PDB entry 7UQI | electron microscopy, 3.80 A resolution | chains A and F of the 9 polymer chains in the assembly

Chain A:
Protein: ATPase histone chaperone YTA7
Organism: Saccharomyces cerevisiae
Notes: EC 3.6.1.-
Reference sequence: P40340 (ATAD2_YEAST); residues 2-1380 here correspond to UniProt positions 1-1379 (UniProt number = residue number - 1)
Sequence (1416 residues; each row starts with the number of its first residue; numbers below 1 keep their minus sign (His-35 is residue -35)):
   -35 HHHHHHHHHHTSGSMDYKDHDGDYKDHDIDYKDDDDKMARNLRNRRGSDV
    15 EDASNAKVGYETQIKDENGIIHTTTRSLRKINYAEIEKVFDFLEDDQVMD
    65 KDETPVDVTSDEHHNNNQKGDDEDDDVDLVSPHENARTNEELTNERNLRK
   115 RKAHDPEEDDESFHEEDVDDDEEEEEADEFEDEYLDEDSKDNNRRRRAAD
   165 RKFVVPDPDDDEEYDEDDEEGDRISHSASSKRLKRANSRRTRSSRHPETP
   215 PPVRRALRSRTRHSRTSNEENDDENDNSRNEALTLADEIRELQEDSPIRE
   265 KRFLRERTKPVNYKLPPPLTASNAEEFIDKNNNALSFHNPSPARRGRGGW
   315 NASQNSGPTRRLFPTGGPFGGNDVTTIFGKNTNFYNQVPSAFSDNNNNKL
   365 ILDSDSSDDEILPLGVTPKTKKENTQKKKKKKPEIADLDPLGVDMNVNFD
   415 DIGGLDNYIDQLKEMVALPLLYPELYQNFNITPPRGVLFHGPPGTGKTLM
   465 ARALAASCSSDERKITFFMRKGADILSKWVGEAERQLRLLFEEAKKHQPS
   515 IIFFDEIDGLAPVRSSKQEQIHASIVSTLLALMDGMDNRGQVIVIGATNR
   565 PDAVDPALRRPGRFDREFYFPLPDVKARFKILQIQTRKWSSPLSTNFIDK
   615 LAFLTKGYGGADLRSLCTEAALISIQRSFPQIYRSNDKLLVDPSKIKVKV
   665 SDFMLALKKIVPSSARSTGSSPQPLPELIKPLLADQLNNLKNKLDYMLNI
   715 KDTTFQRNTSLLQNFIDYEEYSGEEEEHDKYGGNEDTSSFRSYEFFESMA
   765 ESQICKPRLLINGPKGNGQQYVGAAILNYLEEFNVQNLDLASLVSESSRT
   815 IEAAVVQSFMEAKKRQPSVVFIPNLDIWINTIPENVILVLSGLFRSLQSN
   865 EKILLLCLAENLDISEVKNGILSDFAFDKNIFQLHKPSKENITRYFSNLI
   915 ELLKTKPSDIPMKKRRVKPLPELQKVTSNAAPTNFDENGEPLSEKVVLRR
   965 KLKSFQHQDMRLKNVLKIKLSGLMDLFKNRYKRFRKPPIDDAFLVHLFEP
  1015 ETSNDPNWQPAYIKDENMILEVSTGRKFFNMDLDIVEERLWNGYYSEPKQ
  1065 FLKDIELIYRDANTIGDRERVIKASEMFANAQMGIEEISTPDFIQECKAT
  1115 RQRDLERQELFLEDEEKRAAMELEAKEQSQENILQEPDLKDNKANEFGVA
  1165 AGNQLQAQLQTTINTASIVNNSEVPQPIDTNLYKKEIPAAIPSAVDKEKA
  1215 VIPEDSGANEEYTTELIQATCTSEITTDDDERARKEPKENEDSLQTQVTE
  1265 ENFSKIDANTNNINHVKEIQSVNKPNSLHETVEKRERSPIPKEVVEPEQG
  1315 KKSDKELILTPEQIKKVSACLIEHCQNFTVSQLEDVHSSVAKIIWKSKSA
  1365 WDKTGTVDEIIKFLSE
Unresolved in the structure: -35 to 409, 736-751, 941-1318, 1380
Construct notes: expression tag (-35 to 1)
Residues lining bound ligands:
  - ADP (adenosine-5'-diphosphate), molecule 1: Asp415, Ile416, Gly417, Leu419, Pro456, Pro457, Gly458, Thr459, Gly460, Lys461, Thr462, Leu463, Ile595, Gln599, Gly624, Ala625, Arg628
  - ADP, molecule 2: Met550, Arg574, Arg577
UniProt features mapped onto this chain:
  - binding site (ATP): Gly455 to Thr462
  - modified residue: Ala3 (N-acetylalanine), Ser12 (Phosphoserine), Ser18 (Phosphoserine), Ser95 (Phosphoserine), Thr213 (Phosphothreonine), Thr230 (Phosphothreonine), Ser242 (Phosphoserine), Ser260 (Phosphoserine), Ser286 (Phosphoserine), Ser368 (Phosphoserine), Ser370 (Phosphoserine), Ser371 (Phosphoserine), Ser736 (Phosphoserine), Ser1143 (Phosphoserine), Ser1257 (Phosphoserine)

Chain F:
Protein: ATPase histone chaperone YTA7
Organism: Saccharomyces cerevisiae
Notes: EC 3.6.1.-
Reference sequence: P40340 (ATAD2_YEAST); residues 1-1379 here = UniProt positions 1-1379
Sequence (1416 residues; row label = number of the first residue in the row; numbers below 1 keep their minus sign (His-36 is residue -36)):
   -36 HHHHHHHHHHTSGSMDYKDHDGDYKDHDIDYKDDDDKMARNLRNRRGSDV
    14 EDASNAKVGYETQIKDENGIIHTTTRSLRKINYAEIEKVFDFLEDDQVMD
    64 KDETPVDVTSDEHHNNNQKGDDEDDDVDLVSPHENARTNEELTNERNLRK
   114 RKAHDPEEDDESFHEEDVDDDEEEEEADEFEDEYLDEDSKDNNRRRRAAD
   164 RKFVVPDPDDDEEYDEDDEEGDRISHSASSKRLKRANSRRTRSSRHPETP
   214 PPVRRALRSRTRHSRTSNEENDDENDNSRNEALTLADEIRELQEDSPIRE
   264 KRFLRERTKPVNYKLPPPLTASNAEEFIDKNNNALSFHNPSPARRGRGGW
   314 NASQNSGPTRRLFPTGGPFGGNDVTTIFGKNTNFYNQVPSAFSDNNNNKL
   364 ILDSDSSDDEILPLGVTPKTKKENTQKKKKKKPEIADLDPLGVDMNVNFD
   414 DIGGLDNYIDQLKEMVALPLLYPELYQNFNITPPRGVLFHGPPGTGKTLM
   464 ARALAASCSSDERKITFFMRKGADILSKWVGEAERQLRLLFEEAKKHQPS
   514 IIFFDEIDGLAPVRSSKQEQIHASIVSTLLALMDGMDNRGQVIVIGATNR
   564 PDAVDPALRRPGRFDREFYFPLPDVKARFKILQIQTRKWSSPLSTNFIDK
   614 LAFLTKGYGGADLRSLCTEAALISIQRSFPQIYRSNDKLLVDPSKIKVKV
   664 SDFMLALKKIVPSSARSTGSSPQPLPELIKPLLADQLNNLKNKLDYMLNI
   714 KDTTFQRNTSLLQNFIDYEEYSGEEEEHDKYGGNEDTSSFRSYEFFESMA
   764 ESQICKPRLLINGPKGNGQQYVGAAILNYLEEFNVQNLDLASLVSESSRT
   814 IEAAVVQSFMEAKKRQPSVVFIPNLDIWINTIPENVILVLSGLFRSLQSN
   864 EKILLLCLAENLDISEVKNGILSDFAFDKNIFQLHKPSKENITRYFSNLI
   914 ELLKTKPSDIPMKKRRVKPLPELQKVTSNAAPTNFDENGEPLSEKVVLRR
   964 KLKSFQHQDMRLKNVLKIKLSGLMDLFKNRYKRFRKPPIDDAFLVHLFEP
  1014 ETSNDPNWQPAYIKDENMILEVSTGRKFFNMDLDIVEERLWNGYYSEPKQ
  1064 FLKDIELIYRDANTIGDRERVIKASEMFANAQMGIEEISTPDFIQECKAT
  1114 RQRDLERQELFLEDEEKRAAMELEAKEQSQENILQEPDLKDNKANEFGVA
  1164 AGNQLQAQLQTTINTASIVNNSEVPQPIDTNLYKKEIPAAIPSAVDKEKA
  1214 VIPEDSGANEEYTTELIQATCTSEITTDDDERARKEPKENEDSLQTQVTE
  1264 ENFSKIDANTNNINHVKEIQSVNKPNSLHETVEKRERSPIPKEVVEPEQG
  1314 KKSDKELILTPEQIKKVSACLIEHCQNFTVSQLEDVHSSVAKIIWKSKSA
  1364 WDKTGTVDEIIKFLSE
Unresolved in the structure: -36 to 406, 527-537, 735-750, 940-1317, 1379
Construct notes: expression tag (-36 to 0)
UniProt features mapped onto this chain:
  - binding site (ATP): Gly454 to Thr461
  - modified residue: Ala2 (N-acetylalanine), Ser11 (Phosphoserine), Ser17 (Phosphoserine), Ser94 (Phosphoserine), Thr212 (Phosphothreonine), Thr229 (Phosphothreonine), Ser241 (Phosphoserine), Ser259 (Phosphoserine), Ser285 (Phosphoserine), Ser367 (Phosphoserine), Ser369 (Phosphoserine), Ser370 (Phosphoserine), Ser735 (Phosphoserine), Ser1142 (Phosphoserine), Ser1256 (Phosphoserine)

How chain A and chain F interact:
Contacting residue pairs (116):
  Lys485(A) with Arg573(F)
  Lys492(A) with Val526(F)
  Lys602(A) with Asn441(F); Asn443(F)
  Trp603(A) with Asn441(F); Phe442(F)
  Ser604(A) with Asn441(F)
  Lys614(A) with Phe753(F)
  Leu618(A) with Glu757(F)
  Thr632(A) with Ile444(F)
  Ala635(A) with Phe442(F), hydrophobic
  Leu636(A) with Glu427(F); Met428(F), hydrophobic; Ile444(F), hydrophobic
  Ile637(A) with Leu724(F), hydrophobic; Phe728(F), hydrophobic
  Ile639(A) with Leu438(F), hydrophobic
  Gln640(A) with Glu427(F), hydrogen bond; Phe728(F)
  Arg641(A) with Phe728(F)
  Ile646(A) with Leu431(F), hydrophobic
  Tyr647(A) with Lys426(F), hydrogen bond (backbone-side chain); Glu427(F), hydrogen bond; Tyr439(F); Leu725(F), hydrophobic
  Arg648(A) with Asp423(F), salt bridge; Lys426(F); Leu725(F); Ile729(F)
  Asn650(A) with Asn411(F); Ser470(F); Cys471(F), hydrogen bond (side chain-backbone)
  Asp651(A) with Cys471(F)
  Lys652(A) with Asp474(F); Glu475(F)
  Leu653(A) with Leu434(F); Tyr435(F)
  Leu654(A) with Tyr435(F), hydrogen bond (backbone-side chain)
  Asp656(A) with Tyr435(F); Leu438(F)
  Ser658(A) with Leu438(F)
  Ile660(A) with Leu438(F), hydrophobic
  Val664(A) with Ser752(F)
  Met668(A) with Tyr756(F), hydrophobic
  Leu669(A) with Tyr756(F)
  Lys672(A) with Gln719(F); Tyr756(F)
  Val675(A) with Lys827(F)
  Ala679(A) with Lys826(F)
  Arg680(A) with Gln820(F), hydrogen bond; Met823(F); Glu824(F), salt bridge; Lys827(F)
  Thr682(A) with Met823(F); Leu856(F)
  Gly683(A) with Lys826(F)
  Gln687(A) with Gln861(F), hydrogen bond
  Leu692(A) with Ser761(F); Ser765(F)
  Lys779(A) with Arg858(F)
  Gln784(A) with Arg858(F); Ser859(F); Leu860(F), hydrogen bond (side chain-backbone)
  Tyr785(A) with Gln861(F); Ser862(F), hydrogen bond (side chain-backbone)
  Leu804(A) with Val852(F), hydrophobic
  Ala805(A) with Val819(F), hydrophobic; Leu856(F), hydrophobic
  Val808(A) with Ala816(F); Val819(F), hydrophobic
  Ser809(A) with Ala816(F)
  Asn838(A) with Gly855(F), hydrogen bond (side chain-backbone); Ser859(F), hydrogen bond
  Asp840(A) with Arg858(F), salt bridge
  Ile841(A) with Leu851(F); Gly855(F); Arg858(F)
  Asn844(A) with Leu851(F)
  Thr845(A) with Asn848(F), hydrogen bond; Leu851(F)
  Glu874(A) with Arg858(F), salt bridge
  Asn912(A) with Phe758(F); Met762(F)
  Leu913(A) with Met762(F)
  Leu916(A) with Phe758(F), hydrophobic; Phe759(F), hydrophobic; Met762(F), hydrophobic
  Ser922(A) with Tyr734(F), hydrogen bond (backbone-side chain)
  Asp923(A) with Phe759(F)
  Ile924(A) with Phe759(F), hydrophobic
  Pro925(A) with Tyr734(F), hydrophobic; Phe759(F)
  Met926(A) with Glu733(F)
  Lys927(A) with Tyr731(F); Glu733(F)
  Lys928(A) with Tyr731(F); Glu733(F), hydrogen bond (backbone-side chain)
  Arg929(A) with Asp730(F), hydrogen bond (side chain-backbone)
  Arg930(A) with Phe728(F); Ile729(F), hydrogen bond (side chain-backbone); Asp730(F), hydrogen bond (backbone-backbone); Glu732(F), salt bridge
  Glu1348(A) with Cys768(F); Ser862(F), hydrogen bond
  Asp1349(A) with Cys768(F)
  His1351(A) with Met762(F); Ser765(F), hydrogen bond
  Ser1352(A) with Ser765(F), hydrogen bond (side chain-backbone); Gln766(F), hydrogen bond (side chain-backbone); Ile767(F); Cys768(F)
  Ala1355(A) with Gln766(F)
  Lys1356(A) with Tyr709(F), hydrogen bond (side chain-backbone); Gln766(F)
  Trp1359(A) with Phe759(F), hydrophobic; Gln766(F)
Interface residues without a listed pair, chain A (84 interface residues in all): Gln599, Phe643, Pro644, Ser649, Val655, Val662, Lys673, Ser681, Ser684, Pro690, Ser811, Glu915, Ser1345, Ser1353, Ile1357, Lys1362
Interface residues without a listed pair, chain F (75 interface residues in all): Ile422, Glu437, Arg476, Met710, Asn712, Thr717, Phe718, Asn721, Arg754, Glu760, Lys769, Arg812, Thr813, Glu815, Ser854

In short:
84 residues of chain A and 75 residues of chain F are in contact; the contacts include 22 hydrogen bonds and 5
salt bridges. Polar contacts include Arg648(A)-Asp423(F), Arg680(A)-Glu824(F) and Asp840(A)-Arg858(F). Ligands
of chain A: ADP.
Both chains are ATPase histone chaperone YTA7 (Saccharomyces cerevisiae). Entry 7UQI (Cryo-EM structure of the
S. cerevisiae chromatin remodeler Yta7 hexamer bound to ADP) was determined by electron microscopy, deposited
together with 7UQJ and 7UQK.
